3TXQ - chains B and K of the 11 polymer chains in the assembly; structure by X-ray diffraction, 2.80 A resolution.

[Chain B (and K)]
Protein: Terminase DNA packaging enzyme small subunit
From: Aeromonas phage 44RR2.8t
Notes: chain K of this document is another copy of the same molecule, construct and numbering; everything in this record applies to it too
UniProtKB: Q6U9F0 (Q6U9F0_9CAUD); residue numbers follow UniProt; this construct covers 26-112
Sequence (87 residues; numbered 26 to 112; the number before each row is that of its first residue):
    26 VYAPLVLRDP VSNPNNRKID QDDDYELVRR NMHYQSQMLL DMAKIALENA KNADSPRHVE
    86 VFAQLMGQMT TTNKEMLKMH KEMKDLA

[Interface between chain B and chain K]
Contacting residue pairs (9):
  Leu-72(B) with Leu-30(K), hydrophobic
  Glu-73(B) with Ala-28(K); Pro-29(K); Leu-30(K), hydrogen bond (side chain-backbone)
  Lys-76(B) with Tyr-27(K); Ala-28(K), hydrogen bond (side chain-backbone); Leu-30(K)
  Asn-77(B) with Val-26(K); Tyr-27(K), hydrogen bond (side chain-backbone)
Also at the interface, not in a pair above, chain B (6 interface residues in all): Leu-65, Lys-69
Also at the interface, not in a pair above, chain K (6 interface residues in all): Leu-32

[Overview]
The chain B/chain K interface involves 6 residues from each chain; the contacts include 3 hydrogen bonds.
Polar pairs include Glu-73(B)/Leu-30(K), Lys-76(B)/Ala-28(K) and Asn-77(B)/Tyr-27(K).
Chain B and chain K are both Terminase DNA packaging enzyme small subunit (Aeromonas phage 44RR2.8t); the
structure, Crystal Structure of phage 44RR small terminase gp16, was determined by X-ray diffraction,
deposited together with 3TXS.
